8G5I - chains A and T of the 5 polymer chains in the assembly; structure by electron microscopy, 2.75 A resolution.

== Chain A ==
Molecule: DNA polymerase subunit gamma-1
From: Homo sapiens
Notes: EC 2.7.7.7
UniProt: P54098 (DPOG1_HUMAN); residues 1-1239 here = UniProt positions 1-1239
Chain sequence (1239 residues; row label = number of the first residue in the row):
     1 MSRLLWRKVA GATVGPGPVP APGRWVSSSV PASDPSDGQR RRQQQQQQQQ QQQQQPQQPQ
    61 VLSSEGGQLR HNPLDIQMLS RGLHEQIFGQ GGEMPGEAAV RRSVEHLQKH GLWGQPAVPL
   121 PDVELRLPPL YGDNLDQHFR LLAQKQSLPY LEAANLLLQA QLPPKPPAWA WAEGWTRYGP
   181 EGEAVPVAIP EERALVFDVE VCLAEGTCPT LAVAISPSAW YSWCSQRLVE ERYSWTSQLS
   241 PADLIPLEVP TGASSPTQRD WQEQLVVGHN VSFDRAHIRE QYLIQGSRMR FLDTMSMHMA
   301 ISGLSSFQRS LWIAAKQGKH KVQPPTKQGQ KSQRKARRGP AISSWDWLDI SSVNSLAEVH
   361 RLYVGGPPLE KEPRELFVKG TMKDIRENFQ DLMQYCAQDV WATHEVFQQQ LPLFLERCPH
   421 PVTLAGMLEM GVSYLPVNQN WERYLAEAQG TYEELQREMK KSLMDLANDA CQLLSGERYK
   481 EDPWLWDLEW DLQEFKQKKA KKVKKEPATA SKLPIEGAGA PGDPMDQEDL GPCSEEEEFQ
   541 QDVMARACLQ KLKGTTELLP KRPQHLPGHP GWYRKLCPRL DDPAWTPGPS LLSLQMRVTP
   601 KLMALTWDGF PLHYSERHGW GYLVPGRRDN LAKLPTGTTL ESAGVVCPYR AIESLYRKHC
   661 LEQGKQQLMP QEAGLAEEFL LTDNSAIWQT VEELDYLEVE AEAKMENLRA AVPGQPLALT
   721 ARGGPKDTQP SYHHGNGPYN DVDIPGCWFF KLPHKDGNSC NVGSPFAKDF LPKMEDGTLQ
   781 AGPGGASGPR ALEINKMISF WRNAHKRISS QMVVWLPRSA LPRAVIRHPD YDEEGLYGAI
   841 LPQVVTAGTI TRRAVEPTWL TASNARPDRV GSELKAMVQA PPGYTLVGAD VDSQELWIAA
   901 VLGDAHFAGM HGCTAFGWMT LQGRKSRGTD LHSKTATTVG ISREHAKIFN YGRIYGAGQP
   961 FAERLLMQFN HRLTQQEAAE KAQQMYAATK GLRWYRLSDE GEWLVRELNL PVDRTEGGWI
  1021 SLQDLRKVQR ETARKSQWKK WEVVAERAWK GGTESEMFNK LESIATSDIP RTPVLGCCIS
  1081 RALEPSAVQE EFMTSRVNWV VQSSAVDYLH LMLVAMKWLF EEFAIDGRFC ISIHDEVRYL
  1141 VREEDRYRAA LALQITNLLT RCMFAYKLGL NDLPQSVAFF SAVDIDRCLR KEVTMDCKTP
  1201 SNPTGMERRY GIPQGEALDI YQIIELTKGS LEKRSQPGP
Disordered / not traced: 1-73, 254-259, 317-340, 498-525, 627-645, 658-737, 993-1049, 1229-1239
Swiss-Prot annotation at these positions:
  - region: Gln43 to Gln55 (Does not contribute to polymerase and exonuclease enzymatic activities), Thr858 to Asn864 (Trigger loop)
  - motif: Val196 to Glu200 (Exo I), Val267 to Arg275 (Exo II), Tyr395 to Thr403 (Exo III), Val887 to Leu896 (Pol A), Arg943 to Gly958 (Pol B), His1134 to Val1141 (Pol C)
  - active site: Asp198 (Exonuclease activity)
  - binding site (DNA): Ser306, Ser593, Lys806, Thr849, Thr1094, Ser1095
  - binding site (RNA): Arg579, His754, Gly763, Lys768, Ser863, Arg869
  - binding site (a 2'-deoxyribonucleoside 5'-triphosphate): Asp890, Val891, Ser893, Glu895, Arg943, Lys947, Tyr951, Asp1135
  - binding site (Mg(2+)): Asp890, Val891, Asp1135
  - site (Critical for replication fidelity and mismatch recognition): Arg853, Gln1102
  - natural variant: Arg3 (R3P: In PEOB1 and SANDO), Gln55 (Q55QQ; Q55QQQ), Arg227 (R227W: In PEOB1 and MTDPS4B), Arg232 (R232G: In MTDPS4A; R232H: In LS), Leu244 (L244P: In MTDPS4A), Thr251 (T251I: In PEOB1, MTDPS4A and MTDPS4B), Gly268 (G268A: In PEOB1), Arg275 (R275Q: Found in a patient with epileptic encephalopathy, developmental delay and moderate intellectual disability; uncertain significance), His277 (H277L: In PEOB1; uncertain significance), Gly303 (G303R: In MTDPS4A), Leu304 (L304R: In PEOB1 and SANDO; L304SANDO: In PEOB1), Ser305 (S305R: In MTDPS4A), 52 further natural variant entries in UniProt
  - mutagenesis: Asp198 (D198A: Abolishes exonuclease activity; when associated with A-200. Decreases polymerase exonucleolytic proofreading by 30-fold for the T:G mismatch and by 14-fold for the A:A mismatch ...), Glu200 (E200A: Abolishes exonuclease activity; when associated with A-198. Decreases polymerase exonucleolytic proofreading by 30-fold for the T:G mismatch and by 14-fold for the A:A mismatch ...), Asp274 (D274A: Unable to idle at the 5'-end of the nascent DNA strand. Continues DNA synthesis into double-stranded DNA past the 5'-end creating a flap structure that cannot be ligated), Lys498 (K498C: Decreases processive DNA synthesis), Lys499 (K499C: Decreases processive DNA synthesis), Lys501 (K501C: Decreases processive DNA synthesis), Val543 to Leu558 (Markedly decreases the stimulation by POLG2, resulting in impaired processive DNA synthesis), Leu549 (L549N: Decreases processive DNA synthesis), Leu552 (L552N: Decreases processive DNA synthesis), Lys553 (K553N: Decreases processive DNA synthesis), Arg853 (R853A: Abolishes primer DNA extention in the presence of dNTPs. Impairs intrinsic polymerase processivity. Enhances exonuclease activity leading to primer DNA degradation), Asp890 (D890N: Abolishes DNA polymerase activity), 1 further mutagenesis entry in UniProt
Reported in the primary citation:
  - binding site for Template DNA (chain T): Gln1102
  - catalytic residues: Asp890, Asp1135
  - conformationally variable residues: Tyr955
  - mutagenesis - R309A: decreased catalytic activity (exonuclease activity)
  - disease-associated variants - R807P: decreased catalytic activity (proofreading activity)

== Chain T ==
Molecule: Template DNA
Sequence (26 nucleotides; each row starts with the number of its first residue; numbers below 1 keep their minus sign (DA-2 is residue -2)):
    -2 ACACACGCGC GCCGCAGACT GTCTTC
Disordered / not traced: -2 to 2, 22-23

== Interface between chain A and chain T ==
Contacting residue pairs - 29 pairs, chain A then chain T:
  Ser305(A) with DG6(T), phosphate contact
  Ser306(A) with DC5(T), hydrogen bond to the phosphate; DG6(T), hydrogen bond to the phosphate
  Leu558(A) with DT21(T), phosphate contact
  Leu559(A) with DT21(T), sugar contact
  Pro560(A) with DT21(T), phosphate contact
  Lys561(A) with DT21(T), hydrogen bond to the phosphate
  Arg562(A) with DG18(T), base contact
  Gln595(A) with DG11(T), sugar contact
  Met596(A) with DC12(T), phosphate contact
  Arg597(A) with DC12(T), hydrogen bond to the phosphate
  Arg802(A) with DC10(T), sugar contact
  Asn803(A) with DG8(T), hydrogen bond to the base; DC9(T), sugar contact
  Lys806(A) with DC9(T), hydrogen bond to the phosphate; DC10(T), salt bridge to the phosphate
  Arg807(A) with DG8(T), sugar contact
  Thr849(A) with DG6(T), hydrogen bond to the phosphate
  Ile850(A) with DG6(T), phosphate contact
  Arg853(A) with DG4(T), base contact
  Val855(A) with DC7(T), sugar contact
  Pro857(A) with DC7(T), phosphate contact
  Tyr955(A) with DC3(T), base contact
  Gly956(A) with DC3(T), phosphate contact; DG4(T), phosphate contact
  Phe961(A) with DC3(T), sugar contact
  Thr1094(A) with DG4(T), sugar contact
  Asn1098(A) with DG4(T), sugar contact
  Gln1102(A) with DG4(T), base contact
Interface residues without a listed pair, chain A (29 interface residues in all): Phe307, Thr861, Tyr951, Gly952
Interface residues without a listed pair, chain T (14 interface residues in all): DT19, DC20

== Summary ==
The interface between chain A and chain T involves 29 residues on one side and 14 on the other; the contacts
include 7 hydrogen bonds and 1 salt bridge. Polar contacts include Asn803(A)-DG8(T), Ser306(A)-DC5(T) and
Ser306(A)-DG6(T). From the paper: catalytic residues Asp890(A) and Asp1135(A); R309A of chain A reduces
catalytic activity (exonuclease activity).
Chain A is DNA polymerase subunit gamma-1 (Homo sapiens) and chain T is Template DNA; the structure, Cryo-EM
structure of the Mismatch Sensing Complex (I) of Human Mitochondrial DNA Polymerase Gamma, was determined by
electron microscopy, deposited together with 8G5J, 8G5K, 8G5L, 8G5N, 8G5O, 8G5P and 8T7E.
